5S5L - chains B and C of the 6 polymer chains in the assembly; structure by X-ray diffraction, 2.25 A resolution.

# Chain B
Protein: Tubulin beta-2B chain
Organism: Bos taurus
UniProt: Q6B856 (TBB2B_BOVIN); the author numbering skips numbers that UniProt does not, so the offset changes along the chain: 1-42 = UniProt 1-42; 45-360 = UniProt 43-358; 369-455 = UniProt 359-445
Amino-acid sequence (445 residues; each row starts with the number of its first residue; note: 10 numbers in that range are skipped by the numbering (no residue carries them; nothing is unmodelled there)):
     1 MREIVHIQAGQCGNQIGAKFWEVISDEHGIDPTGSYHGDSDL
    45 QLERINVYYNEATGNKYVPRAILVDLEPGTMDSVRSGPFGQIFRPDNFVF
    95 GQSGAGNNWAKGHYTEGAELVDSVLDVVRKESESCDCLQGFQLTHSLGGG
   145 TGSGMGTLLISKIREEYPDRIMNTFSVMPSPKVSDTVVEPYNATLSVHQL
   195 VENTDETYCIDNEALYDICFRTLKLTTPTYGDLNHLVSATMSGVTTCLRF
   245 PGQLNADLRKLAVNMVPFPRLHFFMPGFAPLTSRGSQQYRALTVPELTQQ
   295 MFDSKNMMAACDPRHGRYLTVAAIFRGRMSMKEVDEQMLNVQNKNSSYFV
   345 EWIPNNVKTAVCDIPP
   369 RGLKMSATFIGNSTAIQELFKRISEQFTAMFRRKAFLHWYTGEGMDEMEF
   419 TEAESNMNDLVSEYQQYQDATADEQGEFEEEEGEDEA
Disordered / not traced: 279-280, 438-455
Bound ions: Mg2+: Gln-11 (together with GDP); Ca2+ near Glu-113 (its only coordinating residue here)
Residues lining bound ligands:
  - GDP (guanosine-5'-diphosphate): Gly-10, Gln-11, Cys-12, Gln-15, Ile-16, Asp-69, Ala-99, Asn-101, Ser-140, Gly-142, Gly-143, Gly-144, Thr-145, Gly-146, Ser-147, Val-171, Pro-173, Val-177, Asp-179, Glu-183, Asn-206, Leu-209, Tyr-224, Leu-227, Asn-228
  - X0M (N-[(3S)-1,2,3,4-tetrahydroquinolin-3-yl]acetamide): Gly-100, Asn-101, Asn-102, Lys-105, Trp-407

# Chain C
Protein: Tubulin alpha-1B chain
Organism: Bos taurus
UniProt: P81947 (TBA1B_BOVIN); numbering as in UniProt (aligned over 1-451)
Amino-acid sequence (451 residues; numbered 1 to 451; the number before each row is that of its first residue):
     1 MRECISIHVGQAGVQIGNACWELYCLEHGIQPDGQMPSDKTIGGGDDSFN
    51 TFFSETGAGKHVPRAVFVDLEPTVIDEVRTGTYRQLFHPEQLITGKEDAA
   101 NNYARGHYTIGKEIIDLVLDRIRKLADQCTGLQGFLVFHSFGGGTGSGFT
   151 SLLMERLSVDYGKKSKLEFSIYPAPQVSTAVVEPYNSILTTHTTLEHSDC
   201 AFMVDNEAIYDICRRNLDIERPTYTNLNRLISQIVSSITASLRFDGALNV
   251 DLTEFQTNLVPYPRIHFPLATYAPVISAEKAYHEQLSVAEITNACFEPAN
   301 QMVKCDPRHGKYMACCLLYRGDVVPKDVNAAIATIKTKRSIQFVDWCPTG
   351 FKVGINYQPPTVVPGGDLAKVQRAVCMLSNTTAIAEAWARLDHKFDLMYA
   401 KRAFVHWYVGEGMEEGEFSEAREDMAALEKDYEEVGVDSVEGEGEEEGEE
   451 Y
Disordered / not traced: 441-451
Bound ions: Ca2+: Asp-39, Thr-41, Gly-44, Glu-55
Residues lining bound ligands:
  - GTP (guanosine-5'-triphosphate): Gly-10, Gln-11, Ala-12, Gln-15, Ile-16, Asp-69, Asp-98, Ala-99, Ala-100, Asn-101, Ser-140, Gly-142, Gly-143, Gly-144, Thr-145, Gly-146, Ile-171, Pro-173, Val-177, Ser-178, Thr-179, Glu-183, Asn-206, Tyr-224, Leu-227, Asn-228, Ile-231
  - X0M (N-[(3S)-1,2,3,4-tetrahydroquinolin-3-yl]acetamide): Ser-165, Thr-253, Gln-256, Thr-257

# Chain B / chain C interface
Contacting residue pairs (40; chain B residue first):
  Glu-71(B) with Arg-2(C), salt bridge
  Gln-96(B) with Met-1(C)
  Ser-97(B) with Arg-2(C)
  Asn-101(B) with Glu-254(C), hydrogen bond
  Asp-179(B) with Glu-254(C); Lys-352(C), hydrogen bond (backbone-side chain)
  Thr-180(B) with Glu-254(C); Asn-258(C)
  Val-181(B) with Asn-258(C), hydrogen bond (backbone-side chain); Pro-348(C), hydrophobic
  Thr-221(B) with Lys-326(C); Asn-329(C)
  Ala-397(B) with Trp-346(C)
  Met-398(B) with Trp-346(C)
  Arg-400(B) with Asp-345(C), salt bridge; Ser-439(C), hydrogen bond
  Arg-401(B) with Tyr-262(C), hydrogen bond (backbone-side chain); Asp-345(C), salt bridge; Trp-346(C); Glu-434(C), hydrogen bond (side chain-backbone); Val-435(C); Val-437(C), hydrogen bond (side chain-backbone); Asp-438(C); Ser-439(C), hydrogen bond
  Lys-402(B) with Tyr-262(C)
  Ala-403(B) with Pro-261(C); Tyr-262(C); Trp-346(C), hydrophobic
  Phe-404(B) with Thr-257(C); Asn-258(C); Val-260(C); Pro-261(C), hydrogen bond (backbone-backbone); Trp-346(C), hydrophobic
  His-406(B) with Val-260(C), hydrogen bond (side chain-backbone); Pro-261(C); Tyr-262(C); Pro-263(C)
  Trp-407(B) with Gln-256(C); Thr-257(C), hydrogen bond (side chain-backbone); Val-260(C)
Also at the interface, not in a pair above, chain B (21 interface residues in all): Gly-98, Gly-100, Val-182, Leu-405
Also at the interface, not in a pair above, chain C (22 interface residues in all): Pro-325

# In short
21 residues of chain B and 22 residues of chain C are in contact, with 11 hydrogen bonds and 3 salt bridges.
Polar pairs include Glu-71(B)/Arg-2(C), Arg-400(B)/Asp-345(C) and Arg-401(B)/Asp-345(C). Compound X0M is bound
between chain B and chain C. Ligands of chain B: GDP.
Here chain B is Tubulin beta-2B chain and chain C is Tubulin alpha-1B chain, both from Bos taurus. Entry 5S5L
(Tubulin-Z1492796719-complex) was determined by X-ray diffraction (same publication as 5S4L, 5S4M, 5S4N, 5S4O,
5S4P, 5S4Q and 52 further entries).
